3MY5 - chains A and B; structure by X-ray diffraction, 2.10 A resolution.

[Chain A]
Molecule: Cell division protein kinase 2
Source organism: Homo sapiens
Notes: EC 2.7.11.22
UniProt: P24941 (CDK2_HUMAN); residue numbers follow UniProt; this construct covers 1-298
Amino-acid sequence (300 residues; each row starts with the number of its first residue; numbers below 1 keep their minus sign (Gly-1 is residue -1)):
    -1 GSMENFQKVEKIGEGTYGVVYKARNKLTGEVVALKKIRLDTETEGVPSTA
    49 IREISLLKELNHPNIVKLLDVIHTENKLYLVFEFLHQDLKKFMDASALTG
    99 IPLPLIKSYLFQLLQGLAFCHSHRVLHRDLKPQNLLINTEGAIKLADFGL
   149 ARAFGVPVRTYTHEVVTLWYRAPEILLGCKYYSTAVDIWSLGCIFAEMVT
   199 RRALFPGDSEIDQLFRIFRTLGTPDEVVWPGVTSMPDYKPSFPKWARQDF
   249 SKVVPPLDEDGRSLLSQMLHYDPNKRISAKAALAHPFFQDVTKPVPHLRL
Not modelled in the structure: 38-40
Sequence notes: expression tag (-1 to 0)
Modified residues: Thr160 (phosphothreonine; TPO)
Residues lining bound ligands: RFZ (5,6-dichloro-1-beta-D-ribofuranosyl-1H-benzimidazole): Ile10, Gly11, Glu12, Gly13, Gly16, Val18, Ala31, Lys33, Val64, Phe80, Glu81, Phe82, Leu83, Gln131, Leu134
UniProt features mapped onto this chain:
  - active site: Asp127 (Proton acceptor)
  - binding site (ATP): Ile10 to Val18, Lys33, Glu81 to Leu83, Asp86, Lys129 to Asn132, Asp145
  - binding site (Mg(2+)): Asn132, Asp145
  - site (CDK7 binding): Lys9, Lys88, Lys89, Leu166
  - modified residue: Met1 (N-acetylmethionine), Lys6 (N6-acetyllysine), Thr14 (Phosphothreonine), Tyr15 (Phosphotyrosine), Tyr19 (Phosphotyrosine), Thr160 (Phosphothreonine)
  - natural variant: Pro45 (P45L: In a glioblastoma multiforme sample)
  - mutagenesis: Lys9 (K9F: Reduced phosphorylation by CAK), Thr14 (T14A: 2-fold increase in activity), Tyr15 (Y15F: 2-fold increase in activity), Lys88 to Lys89 (Reduced phosphorylation by CAK), Thr160 (T160A: Abolishes activity), Leu166 (L166R: Reduced phosphorylation by CAK and reduced kinase activity)
What the authors report for this chain:
  - binding site for RFZ: Gly13, Phe80, Glu81, Leu83, His84, Asp86, Asn132

[Chain B]
Molecule: Cyclin-A2
Source organism: Bos taurus
UniProt: P30274 (CCNA2_BOVIN); residues 171-432 here correspond to UniProt positions 169-430 (UniProt number = residue number - 2)
Amino-acid sequence (262 residues; each row starts with the number of its first residue):
   171 SVNEVPDYHEDIHTYLREMEVKCKPKVGYMKKQPDITNSMRAILVDWLVE
   221 VGEEYKLQNETLHLAVNYIDRFLSSMSVLRGKLQLVGTAAMLLASKFEEI
   271 YPPEVAEFVYITDDTYTKKQVLRMEHLVLKVLAFDLAAPTINQFLTQYFL
   321 HQQPANCKVESLAMFLGELSLIDADPYLKYLPSVIAAAAFHLALYTVTGQ
   371 SWPESLVQKTGYTLETLKPCLLDLHQTYLRAPQHAQQSIREKYKNSKYHG
   421 VSLLNPPETLNV
Residues lining bound ligands: monothioglycerol (SGM): Met189, Lys192, Cys193, Arg241, Asp305

[Chain A / chain B interface]
Pairs across the interface (76; chain A residue first):
  Leu37(A) - His296(B)
  Thr41(A) - Lys288(B)  hydrogen bond (backbone-side chain)
  Glu42(A) - Lys266(B)  hydrogen bond (backbone-side chain)
  Glu42(A) - Glu274(B)
  Glu42(A) - Val275(B)  hydrogen bond (side chain-backbone)
  Glu42(A) - Lys288(B)  salt bridge
  Gly43(A) - Lys266(B)
  Gly43(A) - Leu292(B)
  Gly43(A) - Glu295(B)
  Val44(A) - Lys266(B)  hydrogen bond (backbone-side chain)
  Val44(A) - Glu295(B)  hydrogen bond (backbone-side chain)
  Val44(A) - Leu299(B)  hydrophobic
  Ser46(A) - Lys266(B)
  Ile49(A) - Leu263(B)  hydrophobic
  Ile49(A) - Lys266(B)
  Ile49(A) - Leu306(B)  hydrophobic
  Arg50(A) - Lys266(B)
  Arg50(A) - Phe267(B)  hydrogen bond (side chain-backbone)
  Arg50(A) - Glu269(B)  hydrogen bond (side chain-backbone)
  Ile52(A) - Phe304(B)  hydrophobic
  Ser53(A) - Phe267(B)
  Ser53(A) - Phe304(B)  hydrogen bond (side chain-backbone)
  Ser53(A) - Leu306(B)  hydrogen bond (side chain-backbone)
  Ser53(A) - Ala307(B)  hydrogen bond (side chain-backbone)
  Lys56(A) - Ala303(B)  hydrogen bond (side chain-backbone)
  Lys56(A) - Asp305(B)  salt bridge
  Glu57(A) - Tyr185(B)  hydrogen bond
  Glu57(A) - Ala307(B)
  His71(A) - His296(B)  hydrogen bond (backbone-side chain)
  His71(A) - Lys300(B)
  Thr72(A) - His296(B)  hydrogen bond (backbone-side chain)
  Glu73(A) - Arg293(B)  salt bridge
  Ala116(A) - Tyr178(B)
  His119(A) - Tyr178(B)
  His119(A) - Ile182(B)
  Ser120(A) - Tyr178(B)
  Ser120(A) - Asp181(B)  hydrogen bond
  Ser120(A) - Ile182(B)
  His121(A) - Tyr185(B)
  Arg122(A) - Ile182(B)
  Arg122(A) - Tyr185(B)
  Arg122(A) - Ala307(B)  hydrogen bond (side chain-backbone)
  Arg150(A) - Glu268(B)  salt bridge
  Ala151(A) - Phe267(B)  hydrophobic
  Phe152(A) - Val175(B)  hydrophobic
  Phe152(A) - Ile182(B)  hydrophobic
  Val154(A) - Glu174(B)
  Val154(A) - Val175(B)  hydrophobic
  Val154(A) - His179(B)
  Val154(A) - Ile182(B)  hydrophobic
  Val154(A) - Thr316(B)  hydrogen bond (backbone-side chain)
  Val154(A) - Gln317(B)  hydrogen bond (backbone-backbone)
  Pro155(A) - Asn173(B)
  Pro155(A) - Thr316(B)
  Val156(A) - Asn173(B)  hydrogen bond (backbone-backbone)
  Arg157(A) - Gln228(B)  hydrogen bond
  Arg157(A) - Glu230(B)
  Arg157(A) - Glu268(B)  salt bridge
  Thr158(A) - Ile270(B)
  Tyr159(A) - Ile270(B)
  Thr160(A) - Glu269(B)
  Thr160(A) - Ile270(B)
  Tyr179(A) - Asn173(B)
  Ser181(A) - Val172(B)  hydrogen bond (side chain-backbone)
  Ser181(A) - Val175(B)
  Thr182(A) - Val172(B)
  Thr182(A) - Val175(B)
  Pro271(A) - Val172(B)
  Asn272(A) - Ser171(B)
  Asn272(A) - Val172(B)  hydrogen bond (side chain-backbone)
  Ser276(A) - Asp177(B)  hydrogen bond
  Ser276(A) - Tyr178(B)
  Ala277(A) - Tyr178(B)  hydrogen bond (backbone-side chain)
  Lys278(A) - Asp177(B)  hydrogen bond (side chain-backbone)
  Lys278(A) - Tyr178(B)  hydrogen bond (backbone-side chain)
  Lys278(A) - Asp181(B)  salt bridge
Also at the interface, not in a pair above, chain A (44 interface residues in all): Leu54, Val69, Leu76, Tyr180, Ala183, Ala279
Also at the interface, not in a pair above, chain B (37 interface residues in all): Leu186, Leu320

[Overview]
44 residues of chain A and 37 residues of chain B are in contact, with 26 hydrogen bonds and 6 salt bridges.
Polar pairs include Glu42(A)-Lys288(B), Lys56(A)-Asp305(B) and Glu73(A)-Arg293(B). Bound to chain A: compound
RFZ. Ligands of chain B: monothioglycerol. From the paper: a binding site for RFZ at Gly13(A), Phe80(A) and
Glu81(A) among others.
Here chain A is Cell division protein kinase 2 (Homo sapiens) and chain B is Cyclin-A2 (Bos taurus). Entry
3MY5 (CDk2/cyclinA in complex with DRB) was determined by X-ray diffraction (same publication as 3MY1).
